PDB entry 4TZQ | X-ray diffraction, 2.30 A resolution | chains A and B

[Chain A]
Name: Protein HTP-1
Organism: Caenorhabditis elegans
UniProtKB: Q20305 (Q20305_CAEEL); numbering as in UniProt (aligned over 1-253)
Sequence (253 residues; row label = number of the first residue in the row):
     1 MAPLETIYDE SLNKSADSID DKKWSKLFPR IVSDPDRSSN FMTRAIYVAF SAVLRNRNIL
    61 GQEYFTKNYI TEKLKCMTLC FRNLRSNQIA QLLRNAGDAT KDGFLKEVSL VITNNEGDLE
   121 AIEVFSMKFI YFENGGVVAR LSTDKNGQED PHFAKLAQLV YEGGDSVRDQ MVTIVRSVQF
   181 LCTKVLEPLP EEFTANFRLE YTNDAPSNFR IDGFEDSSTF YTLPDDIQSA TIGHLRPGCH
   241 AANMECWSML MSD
Not modelled in the structure: 1-16, 145-147, 253
Differences from the reference sequence: engineered mutation Leu84 (Pro in Q20305)

[Chain B]
Name: Protein HTP-3
Organism: Caenorhabditis elegans
UniProtKB: O01820 (O01820_CAEEL); numbering as in UniProt (aligned over 485-501)
Sequence (17 residues; row label = number of the first residue in the row):
   485 STARYGVSNT SINRKKP
Not modelled in the structure: 485-486, 500-501
From the paper describing this entry:
  - mutagenesis - G490K: decreased binding to HTP-1
  - mutagenesis - G490K: unchanged binding to HIM-3

[How chain A and chain B interact]
Pairs across the interface (49):
  Leu54(A) - Ile496(B)  hydrophobic
  Ile59(A) - Ile496(B)  hydrophobic
  Leu60(A) - Ile496(B)  hydrophobic
  Arg85(A) - Ser495(B)
  Ile89(A) - Ile496(B)  hydrophobic
  Leu92(A) - Ser492(B)
  Leu92(A) - Thr494(B)
  Glu116(A) - Asn497(B)
  Glu191(A) - Arg498(B)
  Glu192(A) - Arg498(B)
  Glu192(A) - Lys499(B)
  Phe193(A) - Asn497(B)
  Phe193(A) - Arg498(B)  hydrogen bond (backbone-backbone)
  Thr194(A) - Ile496(B)
  Thr194(A) - Asn497(B)  hydrogen bond
  Ala195(A) - Ser495(B)
  Ala195(A) - Ile496(B)  hydrogen bond (backbone-backbone)
  Asn196(A) - Val491(B)
  Asn196(A) - Ser492(B)
  Asn196(A) - Thr494(B)
  Asn196(A) - Ser495(B)
  Phe197(A) - Val491(B)
  Phe197(A) - Ser492(B)  hydrogen bond (backbone-backbone)
  Arg198(A) - Gly490(B)
  Leu199(A) - Tyr489(B)
  Leu199(A) - Gly490(B)  hydrogen bond (backbone-backbone)
  Glu200(A) - Arg488(B)
  Glu200(A) - Tyr489(B)
  Tyr201(A) - Arg488(B)  hydrogen bond (backbone-backbone)
  Pro206(A) - Arg488(B)
  Ser207(A) - Arg488(B)
  Phe209(A) - Arg488(B)  hydrogen bond (backbone-side chain)
  Arg210(A) - Arg488(B)
  Gly213(A) - Ser492(B)
  Gly213(A) - Asn493(B)  hydrogen bond (backbone-backbone)
  Phe214(A) - Gly490(B)
  Phe214(A) - Val491(B)
  Phe214(A) - Ser492(B)
  Glu215(A) - Tyr489(B)
  Glu215(A) - Gly490(B)
  Glu215(A) - Val491(B)  hydrogen bond (backbone-backbone)
  Glu215(A) - Asn493(B)  hydrogen bond
  Asp216(A) - Arg488(B)  salt bridge
  Asp216(A) - Tyr489(B)
  Ser217(A) - Tyr489(B)  hydrogen bond (backbone-backbone)
  Ser217(A) - Val491(B)
  Ser218(A) - Tyr489(B)
  Thr219(A) - Tyr489(B)
  Phe220(A) - Tyr489(B)  hydrophobic
Other interface residues (no listed pair), chain A (31 interface residues in all): Ala205
Other interface residues (no listed pair), chain B (13 interface residues in all): Ala487

[Overview]
31 residues of chain A face 13 of chain B across their interface; the contacts include 11 hydrogen bonds and 1
salt bridge. Among the polar pairs are Asp216(A)-Arg488(B), Thr194(A)-Asn497(B) and Phe209(A)-Arg488(B). The
paper reports that G490K of chain B reduces binding to HTP-1; G490K of chain B leaves binding to HIM-3
unchanged.
Here chain A is Protein HTP-1 and chain B is Protein HTP-3, both from Caenorhabditis elegans. Entry 4TZQ
(Structure of C. elegans HTP-1 bound to HTP-3 motif-1) was determined by X-ray diffraction together with 4TZL,
4TZM, 4TZN, 4TZO and 4TZS from the same study.
